Entry 9FJP (electron microscopy, 3.20 A resolution); this record covers chains a and b of the 7 polymer chains in the assembly.

[Chain a (and b)]
Molecule: DNA-directed RNA polymerase subunit alpha
Organism: Mycobacterium tuberculosis H37Rv
Notes: EC 2.7.7.6; chain b of this document is another copy of the same molecule, construct and numbering; everything in this record applies to it too
Reference sequence: P9WGZ1 (RPOA_MYCTU); numbering as in UniProt (aligned over 1-347)
Amino-acid sequence (347 residues; row label = number of the first residue in the row):
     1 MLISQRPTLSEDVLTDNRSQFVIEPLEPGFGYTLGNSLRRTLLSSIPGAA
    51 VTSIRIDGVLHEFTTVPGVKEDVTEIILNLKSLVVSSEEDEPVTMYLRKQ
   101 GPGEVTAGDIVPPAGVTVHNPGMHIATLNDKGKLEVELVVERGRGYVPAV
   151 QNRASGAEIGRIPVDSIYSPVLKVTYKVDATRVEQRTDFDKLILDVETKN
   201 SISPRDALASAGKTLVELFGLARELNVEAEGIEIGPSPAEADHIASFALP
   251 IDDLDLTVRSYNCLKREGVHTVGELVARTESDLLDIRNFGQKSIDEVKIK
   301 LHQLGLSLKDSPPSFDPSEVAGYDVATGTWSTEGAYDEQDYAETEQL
Disordered / not traced: 227-347 (chain b: 233-347)

[Interface between chain a and chain b]
Pairs across the interface (78; chain a residue first):
  Met1(a) - Glu141(b)
  Met1(a) - Arg142(b)  hydrogen bond (backbone-backbone)
  Leu2(a) - Arg142(b)
  Leu2(a) - Gly143(b)
  Leu2(a) - Arg144(b)
  Ile3(a) - Arg144(b)
  Arg6(a) - Glu217(b)  salt bridge
  Pro7(a) - Leu221(b)
  Thr8(a) - Leu221(b)
  Glu27(a) - Ser44(b)
  Glu27(a) - Arg144(b)
  Gly29(a) - Arg40(b)  hydrogen bond (backbone-side chain)
  Phe30(a) - Arg40(b)
  Phe30(a) - Thr41(b)
  Phe30(a) - Leu215(b)  hydrophobic
  Phe30(a) - Leu218(b)  hydrophobic
  Thr33(a) - Asn36(b)
  Thr33(a) - Arg40(b)
  Leu34(a) - Leu218(b)  hydrophobic
  Ser37(a) - Thr33(b)
  Ser37(a) - Phe219(b)
  Arg40(a) - Gly29(b)  hydrogen bond (side chain-backbone)
  Arg40(a) - Thr33(b)  hydrogen bond
  Ser45(a) - Phe30(b)
  Ser45(a) - Glu230(b)
  Pro47(a) - Met1(b)  hydrophobic
  Pro47(a) - Ala229(b)
  Pro47(a) - Glu230(b)
  Arg142(a) - Met1(b)
  Arg142(a) - Ala229(b)
  Arg144(a) - Met1(b)
  Arg144(a) - Glu27(b)
  Glu184(a) - Gln151(b)
  Gln185(a) - Gln151(b)
  Arg186(a) - Thr52(b)
  Arg186(a) - Glu141(b)  salt bridge
  Arg186(a) - Gln151(b)
  Arg186(a) - Asn152(b)
  Arg205(a) - Leu225(b)
  Arg205(a) - Asn226(b)
  Asp206(a) - Asn226(b)
  Asp206(a) - Glu228(b)
  Leu208(a) - Ala222(b)
  Ala209(a) - Ala222(b)
  Ala209(a) - Asn226(b)
  Ala209(a) - Glu228(b)
  Ser210(a) - Ala229(b)
  Ser210(a) - Glu230(b)  hydrogen bond
  Gly212(a) - Ala222(b)
  Gly212(a) - Arg223(b)
  Lys213(a) - Arg223(b)
  Lys213(a) - Glu228(b)
  Lys213(a) - Ile232(b)
  Thr214(a) - Glu230(b)  hydrogen bond
  Leu215(a) - Phe219(b)  hydrophobic
  Val216(a) - Val216(b)  hydrophobic
  Val216(a) - Phe219(b)  hydrophobic
  Val216(a) - Gly220(b)
  Val216(a) - Arg223(b)
  Leu218(a) - Phe30(b)  hydrophobic
  Leu218(a) - Leu34(b)  hydrophobic
  Phe219(a) - Leu34(b)  hydrophobic
  Phe219(a) - Ser37(b)
  Phe219(a) - Leu215(b)  hydrophobic
  Phe219(a) - Val216(b)  hydrophobic
  Phe219(a) - Phe219(b)  hydrophobic
  Leu221(a) - Pro7(b)  hydrophobic
  Leu221(a) - Leu9(b)  hydrophobic
  Leu221(a) - Ile23(b)  hydrophobic
  Ala222(a) - Leu208(b)
  Ala222(a) - Ala209(b)
  Arg223(a) - Lys213(b)
  Arg223(a) - Val216(b)
  Leu225(a) - Leu9(b)  hydrophobic
  Leu225(a) - Phe21(b)  hydrophobic
  Asn226(a) - Arg205(b)
  Asn226(a) - Asp206(b)
  Asn226(a) - Ala209(b)
Also at the interface, not in a pair above, chain a (44 interface residues in all): Leu9, Phe21, Pro28, Leu38, Gly143, Glu217, Gly220
Also at the interface, not in a pair above, chain b (48 interface residues in all): Tyr32, Pro47, Asp90, Ala154, Gly212, Gly231

[Overview]
44 residues of chain a and 48 residues of chain b are in contact; the contacts include 6 hydrogen bonds and 2
salt bridges. Polar pairs include Arg6(a)-Glu217(b), Arg186(a)-Glu141(b) and Gly29(a)-Arg40(b).
Chain a and chain b are both DNA-directed RNA polymerase subunit alpha (Mycobacterium tuberculosis H37Rv); the
structure, Cryo-EM structure of Mycobacterium tuberculosis sigma-B RNA polymerase bound to -10 promoter
element ssDNA oligo, was determined by electron microscopy, deposited together with 9FJR and 9FJS.
